4K24 - chains B and U of the 5 polymer chains in the assembly; structure by X-ray diffraction, 4.50 A resolution (low resolution: residue-level contacts below are approximate; hydrogen-bond / salt-bridge calls are withheld).

# Chain B
Name: Vitronectin
From: Homo sapiens
UniProtKB: P04004 (VTNC_HUMAN); residues 2-41 here correspond to UniProt positions 21-60 (UniProt number = residue number + 19)
Amino-acid sequence (40 residues; each row starts with the number of its first residue):
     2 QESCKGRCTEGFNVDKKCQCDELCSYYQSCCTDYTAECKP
Disulfides: Cys5-Cys21, Cys9-Cys39, Cys19-Cys32, Cys25-Cys31

# Chain U
Name: Urokinase plasminogen activator surface receptor
From: Homo sapiens
UniProtKB: Q03405 (UPAR_HUMAN); residues 1-281 here correspond to UniProt positions 23-303 (UniProt number = residue number + 22)
Amino-acid sequence (283 residues; each row starts with the number of its first residue; numbers below 1 keep their minus sign (Arg-1 is residue -1)):
    -1 RSLRCMQCKTNGDCRVEECALGQDLCRTTIVRLWEEGEELELVEKSCTHS
    49 EKTNRTLSYRTGLKITSLTEVVCGLDLCNQGNSGRAVTYSRSRYLECISC
    99 GSSDMSCERGRHQSLQCRSPEEQCLDVVTHWIQEGEEGRPKDDRHLRGCG
   149 YLPGCPGSNGFHNNDTFHFLKCCNTTKCNEGPILELENLPQNGRQCYSCK
   199 GNSTHGCSSEETFLIDCRGPMNQCLVATGTHEPKNQSYMVRGCATASMCQ
   249 HAHLGDAFSMNHIDVSCCTKSGCNHPDLDVQYR
Unresolved in the structure: -1 to 0, 83-84, 276-281
Sequence notes: expression tag (-1 to 0)
Swiss-Prot annotation at these positions:
  - site (Cleavage): Arg83, Ala84, Arg89, Ser90
  - glycosylation (N-linked (GlcNAc...) asparagine): Asn52, Asn162, Asn172, Asn200, Asn233
Disulfides: Cys6-Cys12, Cys71-Cys76, Cys95-Cys122, Cys98-Cys105, Cys115-Cys147, Cys153-Cys170, Cys171-Cys176, Cys194-Cys222, Cys197-Cys205, Cys215-Cys241, Cys247-Cys265, Cys266-Cys271
Covalent attachments: N-acetylglucosamine (NAG) linked to Asn172, Asn200

# How chain B and chain U interact
Contacting residue pairs (24):
  Phe13(B) with Arg91(U)
  Gln20(B) with Arg91(U)
  Asp22(B) with Arg91(U)
  Glu23(B) with Trp32(U)
  Cys25(B) with Arg91(U)
  Ser26(B) with Arg30(U); Trp32(U); Gly35(U)
  Tyr27(B) with Arg30(U); Trp32(U); Ser56(U); Ile63(U); Arg116(U)
  Tyr28(B) with Thr86(U); Ser88(U); Arg91(U); Gln114(U); Cys115(U); Arg116(U)
  Gln29(B) with Arg30(U); Thr86(U); Ser88(U); Arg116(U)
  Lys40(B) with Gly35(U)
Interface residues without a listed pair, chain B (12 interface residues in all): Leu24, Ser30
Interface residues without a listed pair, chain U (14 interface residues in all): Ser65, Tyr87, Arg89

# In short
12 residues of chain B face 14 of chain U across their interface. N-acetylglucosamine is covalently linked to
Asn172(U) and Asn200(U).
Here chain B is Vitronectin and chain U is Urokinase plasminogen activator surface receptor, both from Homo
sapiens. Entry 4K24 (Structure of anti-uPAR Fab ATN-658 in complex with uPAR) was determined by X-ray
diffraction (same publication as 4K23).
